Entry 3ZLX (X-ray diffraction, 2.20 A resolution); this record covers chain A.

# Chain A
Molecule: Dual specificity mitogen-activated protein kinase kinase 1
Source organism: Homo sapiens
Notes: EC 2.7.12.2
Reference sequence: Q02750 (MP2K1_HUMAN); residues 37-383 here = UniProt positions 37-383
Amino-acid sequence (348 residues; each row starts with the number of its first residue):
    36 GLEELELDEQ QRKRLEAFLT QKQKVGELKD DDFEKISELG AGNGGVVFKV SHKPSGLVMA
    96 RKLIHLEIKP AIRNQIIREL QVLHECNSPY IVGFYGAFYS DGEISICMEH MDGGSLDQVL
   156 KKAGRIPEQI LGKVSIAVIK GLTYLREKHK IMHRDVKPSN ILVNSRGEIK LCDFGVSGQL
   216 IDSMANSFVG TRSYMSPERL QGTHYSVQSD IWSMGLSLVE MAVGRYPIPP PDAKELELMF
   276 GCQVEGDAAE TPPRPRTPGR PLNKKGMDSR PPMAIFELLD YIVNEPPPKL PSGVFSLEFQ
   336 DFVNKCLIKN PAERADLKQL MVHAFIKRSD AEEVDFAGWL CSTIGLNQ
Not modelled in the structure: 36-38, 221-223, 278-306, 383
Construct notes: expression tag (36); engineered mutation Asn298 (Ser in Q02750), Lys299 (Ser in Q02750), Lys300 (Tyr in Q02750)
UniProt features mapped onto this chain:
  - region: Glu270 to Pro307 (RAF1-binding)
  - active site: Asp190 (Proton acceptor)
  - binding site (ATP): Leu74 to Val82, Lys97, Met143 to Met146, Ser150 to Gln153, Lys192 to Asn195, Asp208
  - binding site (U0126): Lys97, Asp208 to Val211
  - binding site (K-252a): Glu144 to Met146, Ser194
  - modified residue: Ser218 (Phosphoserine), Ser222 (Phosphoserine), Thr286 (Phosphothreonine), Thr292 (Phosphothreonine)
  - natural variant: Phe53 (F53S: In CFC3), Gln56 (Q56P: In MEL), Lys57 (K57E: In MEL; K57N: In MEL), Gly128 (G128V: In CFC3), Tyr130 (Y130C: In CFC3)
  - mutagenesis: Lys97 (K97A: Loss of catalytic activity. Strongly reduces phosphorylation upon UV irradiation; K97R: Loss of catalytic activity. No effect on BRAF-KSR1 or BRAF-KSR2 dimerization), Ser150 (S150A: No loss of activity), Ser212 (S212A: No loss of activity), Ser218 (S218A: Loss of catalytic activity. No effect on BRAF-KSR1 dimerization; when associated with A-222; S218D: No effect on BRAF-KSR1 dimerization; when associated with D-222), Met219 (M219V: Increases interaction with KSR1 and BRAF; M219W: Increases interaction with KSR1 and BRAF; when associated with L-220), Ala220 (A220L: Increases interaction with KSR1 and BRAF; when associated with w-219), Asn221 (N221Y: Increases interaction with KSR1 and BRAF), Ser222 (S222A: Loss of catalytic activity. No effect on BRAF-KSR1 dimerization; when associated with A-218; S222D: No effect on BRAF-KSR1 dimerization; when associated with D-218), Phe311 (F311S: Loss of interaction with BRAF and KSR1. Loss of BRAF-KSR1 dimerization)
Residues lining bound ligands: 5EZ (7-choro-6-[(3R)-pyrrolidin-3-ylmethoxy]isoquinolin-1(2H)-one): Leu74, Gly75, Ala76, Gly77, Val82, Ala95, Val127, Met143, Glu144, His145, Met146, Gly149, Ser150, Asp152, Gln153, Ser194, Leu197

# Overview
Ligands of chain A: compound 5EZ. Curated annotation (UniProt) lists active-site residue Asp190, 23
ATP-binding residues, 5 U0126-binding residues and 4 K-252a-binding residues.
Chain A is Dual specificity mitogen-activated protein kinase kinase 1 (Homo sapiens); the structure, Crystal
structure of MEK1 in complex with fragment 18, was determined by X-ray diffraction, deposited together with
3ZLS, 3ZLW, 3ZLY and 3ZM4.
